7SG4 - chains A and L of the 5 polymer chains in the assembly; structure by electron microscopy, 3.43 A resolution.

== Chain A ==
Name: Spike glycoprotein
From: Severe acute respiratory syndrome coronavirus
UniProtKB: P59594 (SPIKE_SARS); residue numbers follow UniProt; this construct covers 1-1190
Chain sequence (1270 residues; row label = number of the first residue in the row):
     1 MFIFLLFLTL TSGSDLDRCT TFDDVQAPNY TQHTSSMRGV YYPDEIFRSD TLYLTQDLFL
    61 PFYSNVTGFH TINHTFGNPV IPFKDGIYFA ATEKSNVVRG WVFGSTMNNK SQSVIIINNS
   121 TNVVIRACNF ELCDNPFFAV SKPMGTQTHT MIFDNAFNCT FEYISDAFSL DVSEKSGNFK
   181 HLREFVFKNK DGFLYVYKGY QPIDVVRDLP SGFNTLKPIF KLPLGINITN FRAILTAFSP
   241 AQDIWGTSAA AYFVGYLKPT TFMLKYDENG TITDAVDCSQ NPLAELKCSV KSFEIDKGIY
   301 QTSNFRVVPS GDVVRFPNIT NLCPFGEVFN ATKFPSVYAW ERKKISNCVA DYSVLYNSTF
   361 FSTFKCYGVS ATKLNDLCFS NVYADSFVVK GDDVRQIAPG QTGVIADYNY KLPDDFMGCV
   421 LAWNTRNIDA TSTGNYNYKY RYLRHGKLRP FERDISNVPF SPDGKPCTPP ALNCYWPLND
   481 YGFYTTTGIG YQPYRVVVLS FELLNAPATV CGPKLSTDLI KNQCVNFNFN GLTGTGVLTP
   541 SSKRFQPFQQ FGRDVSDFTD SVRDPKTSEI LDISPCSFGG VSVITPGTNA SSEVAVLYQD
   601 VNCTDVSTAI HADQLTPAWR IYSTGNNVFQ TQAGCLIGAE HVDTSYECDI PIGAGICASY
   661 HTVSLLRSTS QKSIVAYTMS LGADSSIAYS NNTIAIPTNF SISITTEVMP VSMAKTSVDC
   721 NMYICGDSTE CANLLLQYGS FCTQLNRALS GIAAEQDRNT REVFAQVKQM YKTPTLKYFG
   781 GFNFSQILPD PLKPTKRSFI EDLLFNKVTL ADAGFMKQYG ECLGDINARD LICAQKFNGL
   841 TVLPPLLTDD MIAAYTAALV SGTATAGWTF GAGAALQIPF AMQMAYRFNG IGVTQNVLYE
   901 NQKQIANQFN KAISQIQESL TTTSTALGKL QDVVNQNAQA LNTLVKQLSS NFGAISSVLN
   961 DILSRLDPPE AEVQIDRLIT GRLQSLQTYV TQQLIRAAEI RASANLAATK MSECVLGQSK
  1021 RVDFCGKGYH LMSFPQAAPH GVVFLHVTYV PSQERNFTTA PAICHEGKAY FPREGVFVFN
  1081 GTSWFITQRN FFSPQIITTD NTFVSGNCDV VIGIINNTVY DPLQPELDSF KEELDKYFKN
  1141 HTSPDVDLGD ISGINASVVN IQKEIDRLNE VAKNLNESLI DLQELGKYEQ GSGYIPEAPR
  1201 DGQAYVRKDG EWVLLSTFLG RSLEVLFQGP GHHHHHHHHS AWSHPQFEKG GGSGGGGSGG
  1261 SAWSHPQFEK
Disordered / not traced: 1-34, 1130-1270
Sequence notes: engineered mutation Pro968 (Lys in P59594), Pro969 (Val in P59594); expression tag (1191-1270)
Swiss-Prot annotation at these positions:
  - region: Ser798 to Tyr819 (Fusion peptide 1), Lys817 to Phe837 (Fusion peptide 2), Asp1145 to Glu1184 (Heptad repeat 2)
  - site (Cleavage): Arg667, Ser668, Arg797, Ser798
  - glycosylation (N-linked (GlcNAc...) asparagine): Asn29, Asn65, Asn73, Asn109, Asn118, Asn119, Asn158, Asn227, Asn269, Asn318, Asn330, Asn357, Asn589, Asn602, Asn691, Asn699, Asn783, Asn1056, Asn1080, Asn1116 and 3 more in UniProt
Cystine bridges: Cys128-Cys159, Cys278-Cys288, Cys323-Cys348, Cys366-Cys419, Cys378-Cys511, Cys467-Cys474, Cys524-Cys576, Cys603-Cys635, Cys648-Cys657, Cys720-Cys742, Cys725-Cys731, Cys1014-Cys1025, Cys1064-Cys1108
Glycans and other covalent adducts: N-acetylglucosamine (NAG) linked to Asn65, Asn109, Asn158, Asn227, Asn269, Asn318, Asn330, Asn357, Asn589, Asn602, Asn691, Asn699, Asn783, Asn1056, Asn1080, Asn1116

== Chain L ==
Name: DH1047 light chain
From: Homo sapiens
Chain sequence (220 residues; row label = number of the first residue in the row; a row labelled like 27A-27F holds insertion residues (27A, then the next letters in order)):
     1 DIVMTQSPDS LAVSLGERAT INCRSSQ
27A-27F SVLYSS
    28 NNENYLAWYQ QKPGQPPKLL IYWASTRESG IPDRFSGSGS GTDFTLTISR LQAEDVAVYY
    88 CQQYYSLPRT FGQGTKVEIK RTVAAPSVFI FPPSDEQLKS GTASVVCLLN NFYPREAKVQ
   148 WKVDNALQSG NSQESVTEQD SKDSTYSLSS TLTLSKADYE KHKVYACEVT HQGLSSPVTK
   208 SFNRGEC
Cystine bridges: Cys23-Cys88, Cys134-Cys194

== Chain A / chain L interface ==
Residue-residue contacts - 27 pairs, chain A then chain L:
  Ser362(A) - Leu94(L)
  Thr363(A) - Leu94(L)
  Lys390(A) - Gln27(L)
  Asp392(A) - Gln27(L)  hydrogen bond
  Asp392(A) - Tyr92(L)
  Asp393(A) - Tyr27D(L)  hydrogen bond
  Arg395(A) - Ser27A(L)  hydrogen bond (side chain-backbone)
  Arg395(A) - Tyr27D(L)
  Arg395(A) - Tyr32(L)
  Arg395(A) - Tyr92(L)  hydrogen bond
  Arg395(A) - Ser93(L)
  Gln396(A) - Tyr27D(L)
  Gln396(A) - Ser27E(L)  hydrogen bond
  Gln396(A) - Ser27F(L)  hydrogen bond
  Gln401(A) - Ser27F(L)  hydrogen bond
  Gln401(A) - Asn28(L)  hydrogen bond
  Thr402(A) - Ser27F(L)
  Val404(A) - Ser27E(L)
  Ile405(A) - Tyr27D(L)  hydrophobic
  Ile405(A) - Ser27E(L)
  Gly488(A) - Asp1(L)
  Ile489(A) - Asp1(L)  hydrogen bond (backbone-side chain)
  Ile489(A) - Val3(L)  hydrophobic
  Ile489(A) - Pro95(L)
  Gly490(A) - Asp1(L)  hydrogen bond (backbone-side chain)
  Gly490(A) - Ile2(L)
  Gly490(A) - Pro95(L)
Also at the interface, not in a pair above, chain A (15 interface residues in all): Tyr494
From the paper, about this interface:
  - epitope / paratope residues, chain A: Lys390(A), Gly488(A)

== Overview ==
15 residues of chain A and 14 residues of chain L are in contact, with 10 hydrogen bonds. Polar contacts
include Asp392(A)-Gln27(L), Asp393(A)-Tyr27D(L) and Arg395(A)-Ser27A(L). Covalently linked
N-acetylglucosamine: at Asn65(A), Asn109(A), Asn158(A), Asn227(A), Asn269(A) and Asn318(A) and 10 more. The
paper reports epitope/paratope residues Lys390(A) and Gly488(A).
Here chain A is Spike glycoprotein (Severe acute respiratory syndrome coronavirus) and chain L is DH1047 light
chain (Homo sapiens). Entry 7SG4 (Structure of SARS-CoV S protein in complex with Receptor Binding Domain
antibody DH1047) was determined by electron microscopy.
